Entry 4SGA (X-ray diffraction, 1.80 A resolution); this record covers chains E and P.

# Chain E
Name: Proteinase A (sgpa)
From: Streptomyces griseus
Reference sequence: P00776 (PRTA_STRGR); the construct lacks a stretch of the UniProt sequence and is renumbered around it, so the offset changes along the chain: 16-19 = UniProt 117-120; 29-34 = UniProt 121-126; 39-48 = UniProt 127-136; 49-59 = UniProt 141-151; 9 more segments
Chain sequence (181 residues; numbered 16 to 242 plus 13 insertion-coded residues; 59 numbers in that range are skipped by the numbering (no residue carries them; nothing is unmodelled there); the number before each row is that of its first residue; a row labelled like 48A-48D holds insertion residues (48A, then the next letters in order)):
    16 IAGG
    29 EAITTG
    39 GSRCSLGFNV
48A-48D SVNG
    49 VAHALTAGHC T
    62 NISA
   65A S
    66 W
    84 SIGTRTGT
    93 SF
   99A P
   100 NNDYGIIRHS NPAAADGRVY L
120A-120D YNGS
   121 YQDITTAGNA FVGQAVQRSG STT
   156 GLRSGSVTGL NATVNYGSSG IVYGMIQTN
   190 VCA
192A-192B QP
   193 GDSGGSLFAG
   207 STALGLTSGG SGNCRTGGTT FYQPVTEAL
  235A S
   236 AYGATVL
Sequence notes: conflict Gln192A (Glu249 in P00776)
UniProt features mapped onto this chain:
  - active site (Charge relay system): His57, Asp102, Ser195
Disulfide bonds: Cys42-Cys58, Cys191-Cys220

# Chain P
Name: Tetrapeptide ace-pro-ala-pro-phe
Chain sequence (5 residues; row label = number of the first residue in the row; the depositors numbered this strand downwards along its sequence, so these rows (ascending numbers) run in the REVERSE of the deposited 5'-to-3' order):
     1 FPAPX
Modified / non-standard residues: ACE (acetyl group) at position 5

# Interface between chain E and chain P
Contacting residue pairs (21):
  His57(E) - Phe1(P)  hydrogen bond (side chain-backbone)
  His57(E) - Pro2(P)
  Val169(E) - Pro4(P)  hydrophobic
  Asn170(E) - Pro4(P)
  Tyr171(E) - Pro2(P)
  Tyr171(E) - Ala3(P)
  Tyr171(E) - Pro4(P)
  Ser174(E) - Pro2(P)
  Ala192(E) - Phe1(P)
  Gln192A(E) - Phe1(P)
  Pro192B(E) - Phe1(P)
  Gly193(E) - Phe1(P)  hydrogen bond (backbone-backbone)
  Asp194(E) - Phe1(P)
  Ser195(E) - Phe1(P)  hydrogen bond (side chain-backbone)
  Ser214(E) - Phe1(P)  hydrogen bond (backbone-backbone)
  Ser214(E) - Pro2(P)
  Gly215(E) - Phe1(P)
  Gly215(E) - Ala3(P)
  Gly216(E) - Phe1(P)
  Gly216(E) - Ala3(P)  hydrogen bond (backbone-backbone)
  Gly216(E) - Pro4(P)
Also at the interface, not in a pair above, chain E (18 interface residues in all): Ser217, Gly218, Thr226, Phe227
Also at the interface, not in a pair above, chain P (5 interface residues in all): ACE_5

# In short
The interface between chain E and chain P involves 18 residues on one side and 5 on the other, with 5 hydrogen
bonds. Polar contacts include His57(E)-Phe1(P), Ser195(E)-Phe1(P) and Gly193(E)-Phe1(P). UniProt lists 3
active-site residues on chain E.
Chain E is Proteinase A (sgpa) (Streptomyces griseus) and chain P is Tetrapeptide ace-pro-ala-pro-phe; the
structure, Structures of product and inhibitor complexes of streptomyces griseus protease A at 1.8 angstroms
resolution. A ..., was determined by X-ray diffraction together with 3SGA and 5SGA from the same study.
